Entry 9B6A (electron microscopy, 3.35 A resolution); this record covers chains H and A of the 8 polymer chains in the assembly.

Chain H:
Molecule: Voltage-dependent calcium channel gamma-2 subunit
From: Mus musculus
UniProtKB: O88602 (CCG2_MOUSE); residue numbers follow UniProt; this construct covers 1-323
Amino-acid sequence (323 residues; numbered 1 to 323; the number before each row is that of its first residue):
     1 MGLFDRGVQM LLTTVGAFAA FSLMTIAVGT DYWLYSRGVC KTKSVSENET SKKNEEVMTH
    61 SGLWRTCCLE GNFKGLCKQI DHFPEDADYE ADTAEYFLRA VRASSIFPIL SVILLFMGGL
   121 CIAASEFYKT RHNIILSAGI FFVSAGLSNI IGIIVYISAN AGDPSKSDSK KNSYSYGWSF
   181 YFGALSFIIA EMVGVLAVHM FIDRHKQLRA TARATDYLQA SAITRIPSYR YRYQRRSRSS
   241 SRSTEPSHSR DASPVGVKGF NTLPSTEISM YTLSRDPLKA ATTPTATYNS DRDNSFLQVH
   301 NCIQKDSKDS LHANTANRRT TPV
Not modelled in the structure: 1-4, 43-54, 163-172, 215-323
Curated features (UniProtKB/Swiss-Prot):
  - modified residue: Ser253 (Phosphoserine), Tyr271 (Phosphotyrosine), Thr321 (Phosphothreonine)
  - glycosylation: Asn48 (N-linked (GlcNAc...) asparagine)
  - mutagenesis: Thr321 (T321A: Abolishes phosphorylation; T321D/E: No interaction with DLG1 and DLG4), Val323 (V323A: No interaction with DLG1 and DLG4)
Disulfides: Cys40-Cys68, Cys67-Cys77

Chain A:
Molecule: Isoform Flip of Glutamate receptor 2
From: Rattus norvegicus
UniProtKB: P19491 (GRIA2_RAT), isoform P19491-2; the construct has insertions or renumbered stretches relative to UniProt, so the offset changes along the chain: -20 to 847 = UniProt 1-868; 855-868 = UniProt 870-883
Amino-acid sequence (889 residues; each row starts with the number of its first residue; numbers below 1 keep their minus sign (Met-20 is residue -20)):
   -20 MQKIMHISVL LSPVLWGLIF GVSSNSIQIG GLFPRGADQE YSAFRVGMVQ FSTSEFRLTP
    40 HIDNLEVANS FAVTNAFCSQ FSRGVYAIFG FYDKKSVNTI TSFCGTLHVS FITPSFPTDG
   100 THPFVIQMRP DLKGALLSLI EYYQWDKFAY LYDSDRGLST LQAVLDSAAE KKWQVTAINV
   160 GNINNDKKDE TYRSLFQDLE LKKERRVILD CERDKVNDIV DQVITIGKHV KGYHYIIANL
   220 GFTDGDLLKI QFGGANVSGF QIVDYDDSLV SKFIERWSTL EEKEYPGAHT ATIKYTSALT
   280 YDAVQVMTEA FRNLRKQRIE ISRRGNAGDC LANPAVPWGQ GVEIERALKQ VQVEGLSGNI
   340 KFDQNGKRIN YTINIMELKT NGPRKIGYWS EVDKMVVTLT ELPSGNDTSG LENKTVVVTT
   400 ILESPYVMMK KNHEMLEGNE RYEGYCVDLA AEIAKHCGFK YKLTIVGDGK YGARDADTKI
   460 WNGMVGELVY GKADIAIAPL TITLVREEVI DFSKPFMSLG ISIMIKKPQK SKPGVFSFLD
   520 PLAYEIWMCI VFAYIGVSVV LFLVSRFSPY EWHTEEFEDG RETQSSESTN EFGIFNSLWF
   580 SLGAFMQQGC DISPRSLSGR IVGGVWWFFT LIIISSYTAN LAAFLTVERM VSPIESAEDL
   640 SKQTEIAYGT LDSGSTKEFF RRSKIAVFDK MWTYMRSAEP SVFVRTTAEG VARVRKSKGK
   700 YAYLLESTMN EYIEQRKPCD TMKVGGNLDS KGYDIATPKG SSLGTPVNLA VLKLSEQGVL
   760 DKLKNKWWYD KGECGAKDSG SKEKTSALSL SNVAGVFYIL VGGLGLAMLV ALIEFCYKSR
   820 AEAKRMKVAK NPQNINPSSS QNSQNFATDY KDDDDKEGYN VYGIESVKI
Not modelled in the structure: -20 to 392, 507-510, 552-566, 774-783, 826-868
Construct notes: conflict Asp733 (Gly754 in P19491); insertion (848, 850-854)
Curated features (UniProtKB/Swiss-Prot):
  - region: Ala846, Thr847, Tyr849, Lys855 to Gly862 (Required for interaction with IQSEC1)
  - binding site (L-glutamate): Pro478, Thr480, Arg485, Ser654, Thr655, Glu705
  - site: Arg453 (Interaction with the cone snail toxin Con-ikot-ikot), Ile633 (Crucial to convey clamshell closure to channel opening), Arg660 (Interaction with the cone snail toxin Con-ikot-ikot), Lys752 (Interaction with the cone snail toxin Con-ikot-ikot)
  - modified residue: Ser662 (Phosphoserine), Ser696 (Phosphoserine), Ser839 (Phosphoserine), Ser842 (Phosphoserine), Tyr861 (Phosphotyrosine), Ser865 (Phosphoserine)
  - lipidation (S-palmitoyl cysteine): Cys589, Cys815
  - glycosylation (N-linked (GlcNAc...) asparagine): Asn235, Asn349, Asn385, Asn392
Disulfides: Cys718-Cys773

Interface between chain H and chain A:
Contacting residue pairs (12; chain H residue first):
  Leu98(H) with Tyr797(A)
  Asn133(H) with Phe814(A)
  Val143(H) with Met807(A), hydrophobic
  Ser144(H) with Met807(A)
  Leu147(H) with Leu803(A), hydrophobic; Met807(A), hydrophobic
  Ile151(H) with Val800(A), hydrophobic
  Ile154(H) with Leu789(A), hydrophobic; Phe796(A), hydrophobic; Tyr797(A)
  Val155(H) with Tyr797(A)
  Ile157(H) with Leu789(A), hydrophobic
Interface residues without a listed pair, chain H (15 interface residues in all): Asp86, Leu136, Ile140, Ile150, Ser158, Ala161
Interface residues without a listed pair, chain A (11 interface residues in all): Lys716, Ser790, Ala793, Leu811

In short:
15 residues of chain H and 11 residues of chain A are in contact. From UniProt: 2 mutagenesis sites on chain
H; 6 L-glutamate-binding residues on chain A.
Here chain H is Voltage-dependent calcium channel gamma-2 subunit (Mus musculus) and chain A is Isoform Flip
of Glutamate receptor 2 (Rattus norvegicus). Entry 9B6A (GluA2 flip Q in complex with TARPgamma2 at pH8,
class12, structure of LBD-TMD-TARPgamma2) was determined by electron microscopy together with 9B5Z, 9B60,
9B61, 9B63, 9B64 and 9B67 from the same study.
